PDB entry 3WKH | X-ray diffraction, 1.64 A resolution | chain A

[Chain A]
Name: Cellobiose 2-epimerase
Organism: Rhodothermus marinus
Notes: EC 5.1.3.11
UniProtKB: F8WRK9 (CEEP_RHOMR); residue numbers follow UniProt; this construct covers 1-412
Sequence (412 residues; each row starts with the number of its first residue):
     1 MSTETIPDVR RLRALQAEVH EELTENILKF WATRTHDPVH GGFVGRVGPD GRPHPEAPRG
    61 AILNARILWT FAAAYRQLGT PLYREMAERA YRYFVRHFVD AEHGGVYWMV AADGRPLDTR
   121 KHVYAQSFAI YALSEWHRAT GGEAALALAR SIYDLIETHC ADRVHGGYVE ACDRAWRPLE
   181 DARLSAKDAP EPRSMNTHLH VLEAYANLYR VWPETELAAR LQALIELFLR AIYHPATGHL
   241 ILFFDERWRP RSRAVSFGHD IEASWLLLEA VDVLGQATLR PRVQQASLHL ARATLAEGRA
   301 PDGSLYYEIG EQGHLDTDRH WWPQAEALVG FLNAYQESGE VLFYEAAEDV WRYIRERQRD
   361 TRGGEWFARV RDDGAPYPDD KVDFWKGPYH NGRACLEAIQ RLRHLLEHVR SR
Unresolved in the structure: 1-2
From the paper describing this entry:
  - binding site for beta-D-galactopyranose: Asp188, Trp385
  - binding site for beta-D-mannopyranose: Arg66, Trp322
  - catalytic residues: His259, Glu326, His390, Arg393 (proposed by the authors, not directly observed)
  - catalytic residues: Arg66 (citing earlier work)
  - specificity-determining residues: Ser185 (proposed by the authors, not directly observed)

[Overview]
The paper reports catalytic residues His259, Glu326 and His390 among others; a binding site for
beta-D-galactopyranose at Asp188 and Trp385.
Chain A is Cellobiose 2-epimerase (Rhodothermus marinus); the structure, Crystal structure of cellobiose
2-epimerase in complex with epilactose, was determined by X-ray diffraction together with 3WKF, 3WKG and 3WKI
from the same study.
